PDB entry 7A4T | X-ray diffraction, 2.12 A resolution | chains B and C of the 3 polymer chains in the assembly

[Chain B (and C)]
Protein: GCN4 isoform 1
Notes: chain C of this document is another copy of the same molecule, construct and numbering; everything in this record applies to it too
UniProtKB: A0A6A5PZY2 (A0A6A5PZY2_YEASX); residues 1-28 here correspond to UniProt positions 252-279 (UniProt number = residue number + 251)
Amino-acid sequence (30 residues; row label = number of the first residue in the row; numbering starts at 0):
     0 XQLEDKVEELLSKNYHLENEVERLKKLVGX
Unresolved in the structure: 27-29 (chain C: 0, 29)
Construct notes: expression tag (0, 29); conflict E21 (Ala272 in A0A6A5PZY2)
Modified residues: ACE (acetyl group) at position 0; NH2 (amino group) at position 29

[How chain B and chain C interact]
Pairs across the interface - 26 pairs, chain B then chain C:
  L2(B) with L2(C), hydrophobic
  E3(B) with L2(C)
  V6(B) with V6(C), hydrophobic; L9(C), hydrophobic
  L9(B) with L9(C), hydrophobic; L10(C), hydrophobic
  L10(B) with L9(C), hydrophobic
  K12(B) with N13(C)
  N13(B) with L9(C), hydrogen bond (side chain-backbone); K12(C); N13(C); L16(C)
  L16(B) with N13(C); L16(C), hydrophobic; V20(C)
  E17(B) with K12(C), salt bridge; L16(C)
  E19(B) with V20(C); K24(C), salt bridge
  V20(B) with E19(C); V20(C), hydrophobic
  L23(B) with L23(C); K24(C); V27(C)
  K24(B) with E19(C), salt bridge
  L26(B) with V27(C)
Also at the interface, not in a pair above, chain B (15 interface residues in all): K5
Also at the interface, not in a pair above, chain C (14 interface residues in all): E3, E17

[Summary]
Chain B and chain C form an interface of 15 and 14 residues respectively, with 1 hydrogen bond and 3 salt
bridges. Polar pairs include E17(B)-K12(C), E19(B)-K24(C) and N13(B)-L9(C).
Both chains are GCN4 isoform 1. Entry 7A4T (Crystal structure of the GCN coiled-coil in complex with nanobody
Nb39) was determined by X-ray diffraction (same publication as 7A48, 7A4D, 7A4Y and 7A50).
